PDB entry 6K1I | X-ray diffraction, 2.75 A resolution | chains D and J of the 10 polymer chains in the assembly

[Chain D]
Name: Histone H2B type 1-J
Source organism: Homo sapiens
UniProt: P06899 (H2B1J_HUMAN); residues -3 to 122 here correspond to UniProt positions 1-126 (UniProt number = residue number + 4)
Chain sequence (129 residues; numbered -6 to 122; the number before each row is that of its first residue; numbers below 1 keep their minus sign (Gly-6 is residue -6)):
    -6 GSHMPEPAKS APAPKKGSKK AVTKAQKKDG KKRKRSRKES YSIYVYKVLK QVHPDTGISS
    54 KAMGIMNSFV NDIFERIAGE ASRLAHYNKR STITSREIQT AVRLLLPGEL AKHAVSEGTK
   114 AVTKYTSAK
Disordered / not traced: -6 to 25
Construct notes: expression tag (-6 to -4)
Ion coordination: Mn2+: Val45 (shared with 1 residue of chain E)
Curated features (UniProtKB/Swiss-Prot):
  - modified residue: Pro-2 (N-acetylproline), Glu-1 (ADP-ribosyl glutamic acid), Lys2 (N6-(2-hydroxyisobutyryl)lysine), Ser3 (ADP-ribosylserine), Lys8 (N6-(beta-hydroxybutyryl)lysine), Lys9 (N6-(2-hydroxyisobutyryl)lysine), Ser11 (Phosphoserine), Lys12 (N6-acetyllysine), Lys13 (N6-(beta-hydroxybutyryl)lysine), Lys17 (N6-(2-hydroxyisobutyryl)lysine), Lys20 (N6-(2-hydroxyisobutyryl)lysine), Lys21 (N6-(2-hydroxyisobutyryl)lysine), Lys31 (N6-(2-hydroxyisobutyryl)lysine), Glu32 (PolyADP-ribosyl glutamic acid), Ser33 (Phosphoserine), Lys40 (N6-(2-hydroxyisobutyryl)lysine), Lys43 (N6-(2-hydroxyisobutyryl)lysine), Lys54 (N6,N6-dimethyllysine), Arg76 (Dimethylated arginine), Lys82 (N6,N6,N6-trimethyllysine) and 6 more in UniProt
  - glycosylation: Ser109 (O-linked (GlcNAc) serine)
  - cross-link (Glycyl lysine isopeptide (Lys-Gly)): Lys2 (interchain with G-Cter in SUMO2), Lys17 (interchain with G-Cter in SUMO2), Lys31 (interchain with G-Cter in ubiquitin), Lys117 (interchain with G-Cter in ubiquitin)

[Chain J]
Molecule: 147-nt DNA strand
Source organism: Homo sapiens
Sequence (147 nucleotides; each row starts with the number of its first residue; numbers below 1 keep their minus sign (DC-71 is residue -71)):
   -71 CATATATGCC GGTCTCACAC GTGCCTGGAG ACTAGTAAGC GCTTCTAGTG GCGGTTAAAA
   -11 CGCGGTAGAC AGCGCGTACG TGCGTTTAAG CGGTGCTAGA GCTGTCTACG ACCAATTGAG
    49 CGGCCTCGGC ACCGGGATAT ATGGTAC
Ion coordination: Mn2+ site 1: DC-71, DA-70; Mn2+ site 2: DC-71, DG27; Mn2+ site 3 near DG-61 (its only coordinating residue here); Mn2+ site 4 near DA-34 (its only coordinating residue here); K+ near DT-26 (its only coordinating residue here); Mn2+ site 5 near DG-19 (its only coordinating residue here); Mn2+ site 6 near DG48 (its only coordinating residue here); Mn2+ site 7 near DG62 (its only coordinating residue here); Mn2+ site 8 near DG71 (its only coordinating residue here)

[Interface between chain D and chain J]
Pairs across the interface (14):
  Arg26(D) - DC-27(J)  phosphate contact
  Lys27(D) - DG51(J)  phosphate contact
  Arg28(D) - DG50(J)  sugar contact
  Arg28(D) - DG51(J)  hydrogen bond to the phosphate
  Ser29(D) - DG50(J)  phosphate contact
  Arg30(D) - DG48(J)  base contact
  Arg30(D) - DC49(J)  phosphate contact
  Arg30(D) - DG50(J)  phosphate contact
  Lys31(D) - DC49(J)  phosphate contact
  Lys31(D) - DG50(J)  hydrogen bond to the phosphate
  Glu32(D) - DC49(J)  phosphate contact
  Ser33(D) - DC49(J)  phosphate contact
  Ile36(D) - DC49(J)  phosphate contact
  Tyr37(D) - DG48(J)  hydrogen bond to the phosphate
Interface residues without a listed pair, chain D (12 interface residues in all): Lys40, Thr85
Interface residues without a listed pair, chain J (7 interface residues in all): DA-25, DG38

[Summary]
12 residues of chain D and 7 residues of chain J are in contact; the contacts include 3 hydrogen bonds. Polar
pairs include Arg28(D)-DG51(J), Lys31(D)-DG50(J) and Tyr37(D)-DG48(J). DC-71(J) and DA-70(J) form the Mn2+
site 1. The Mn2+ site 2 is built by DC-71(J) and DG27(J).
Chain D is Histone H2B type 1-J and chain J is a 147-nt DNA strand, both from Homo sapiens; the structure,
Human nucleosome core particle with gammaH2A.X variant, was determined by X-ray diffraction together with
6IPU, 6JXD, 6K1J and 6K1K from the same study.
